Entry 7D2Y (X-ray diffraction, 2.68 A resolution); this record covers chains A and C of the 4 polymer chains in the assembly.

== Chain A ==
Molecule: Embryonic developmental protein tofu-6
Organism: Caenorhabditis elegans
Reference sequence: Q09293 (TOFU6_CAEEL); residue numbers follow UniProt; this construct covers 1-92
Amino-acid sequence (92 residues; row label = number of the first residue in the row):
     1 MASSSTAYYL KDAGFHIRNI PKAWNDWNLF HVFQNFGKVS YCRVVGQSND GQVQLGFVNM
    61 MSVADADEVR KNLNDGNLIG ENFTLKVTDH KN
Not modelled in the structure: 1-5
From the paper describing this entry:
  - mutagenesis - D26A/W27A: decreased localization to perinuclear granules

== Chain C ==
Molecule: RRM2
Organism: Caenorhabditis elegans
Reference sequence: O76616 (O76616_CAEEL); numbering as in UniProt (aligned over 200-282)
Amino-acid sequence (83 residues; numbered 200 to 282; the number before each row is that of its first residue):
   200 DQENMLKISG YPGMLNTFGI AQLLTPYRVN GITITGAQSA VVALENKFQV YQAVQDFNGK
   260 KLDRNHKLQV SSLVVSSPAV PLE
Not modelled in the structure: 282
From the paper describing this entry:
  - self-association interface (contacts with another copy of this molecule); pairs are residue here / residue on that copy: M213-R227 (backbone contact), N215-V228, F217-F217 (hydrophobic contact), A220-F217 (hydrophobic contact), Q221-Y226, Q221-A220, V228-F217 (hydrophobic contact), I231-F217 (hydrophobic contact)
  - mutagenesis - F217E: abolished binding to another copy of this molecule
  - mutagenesis - F217E (90-fold): decreased binding to Embryonic developmental protein tofu-6 (chain A)
  - mutagenesis - F217E, K246A/F247A, Y250A/Q251A: decreased localization to perinuclear granules

== Chain A / chain C interface ==
Residue-residue contacts (38):
  A23(A) - A278(C)
  A23(A) - V279(C)  hydrophobic
  N25(A) - S276(C)  hydrogen bond (side chain-backbone)
  N25(A) - P277(C)
  N25(A) - A278(C)  hydrogen bond (side chain-backbone)
  D26(A) - K246(C)  salt bridge
  D26(A) - F247(C)
  W27(A) - F247(C)  hydrophobic
  W27(A) - Y250(C)  hydrophobic
  W27(A) - V273(C)  hydrophobic
  W27(A) - V274(C)
  W27(A) - S275(C)
  W27(A) - S276(C)
  W27(A) - P277(C)
  N28(A) - P277(C)
  N28(A) - A278(C)  hydrogen bond (side chain-backbone)
  N28(A) - V279(C)  hydrogen bond (side chain-backbone)
  N28(A) - L281(C)
  F30(A) - F247(C)  hydrophobic
  F30(A) - Y250(C)  hydrophobic
  F30(A) - Q251(C)
  H31(A) - Y250(C)
  H31(A) - S275(C)  hydrogen bond
  H31(A) - L281(C)
  Q34(A) - Q254(C)  hydrogen bond
  K38(A) - Y226(C)
  K38(A) - Q251(C)
  K38(A) - D255(C)
  V39(A) - Q248(C)
  V39(A) - Q251(C)  hydrogen bond (backbone-side chain)
  S40(A) - N245(C)  hydrogen bond (backbone-side chain)
  S40(A) - Q248(C)  hydrogen bond (backbone-side chain)
  Y41(A) - E244(C)
  Y41(A) - N245(C)
  C42(A) - F247(C)
  M61(A) - P225(C)  hydrophobic
  M61(A) - Y226(C)  hydrophobic
  M61(A) - Q248(C)
Other interface residues (no listed pair), chain A (15 interface residues in all): W24
Other interface residues (no listed pair), chain C (21 interface residues in all): R227, P280
Interface features reported in the paper:
  - residue pairs: N25(A)-S276(C) (hydrogen bond), N25(A)-A278(C) (hydrogen bond), D26(A)-K246(C) (salt bridge), N28(A)-A278(C) (hydrogen bond), N28(A)-V279(C) (hydrogen bond), H31(A)-S275(C) (hydrogen bond), Q34(A)-Q254(C), V39(A)-Q251(C) (backbone contact), S40(A)-N245(C) (backbone contact), Q248(C)-S40(A) (hydrogen bond)
  - interface residues, chain A: W27(A), F30(A), H31(A), K38(A), C42(A), M61(A)
  - hot spots on chain A (mutagenesis) - D26A/W27A (2700-4500 folds): decreased binding to RRM2 (chain C)
  - interface residues, chain C: P225(C), Y226(C), K246(C), F247(C), Y250(C)
  - hot spots on chain C (mutagenesis) - K246A/F247A (2700-4500 folds), Y250A/Q251A (2700-4500 folds): decreased binding to Embryonic developmental protein tofu-6 (chain A)

== Summary ==
Chain A and chain C form an interface of 15 and 21 residues respectively; the contacts include 9 hydrogen
bonds and 1 salt bridge. Polar pairs include D26(A)-K246(C), N25(A)-S276(C) and N25(A)-A278(C). The authors
report hydrogen bonds between N25(A) and S276(C), N25(A) and A278(C) and N28(A) and A278(C) among others; a
salt bridge between D26(A) and K246(C); a contact between Q34(A) and Q254(C). The paper reports that F217E,
K246A/F247A and Y250A/Q251A of chain C reduce binding to Embryonic developmental protein tofu-6 (chain A);
interface residues W27(A), F30(A) and P225(C) among others.
Here chain A is Embryonic developmental protein tofu-6 and chain C is RRM2, both from Caenorhabditis elegans.
Entry 7D2Y (complex of two RRM domains) was determined by X-ray diffraction (same publication as 7D1L, 7EJO
and 7EJS).
